PDB entry 5BMV | X-ray diffraction, 2.50 A resolution | chains D and E of the 6 polymer chains in the assembly

== Chain D ==
Name: Tubulin beta chain
Source organism: Sus scrofa
Reference sequence: P02554 (TBB_PIG); the author numbering skips numbers that UniProt does not, so the offset changes along the chain: 1-42 = UniProt 1-42; 45-360 = UniProt 43-358; 369-455 = UniProt 359-445
Chain sequence (445 residues; numbered 1 to 455; 10 numbers in that range are skipped by the numbering (no residue carries them; nothing is unmodelled there); the number before each row is that of its first residue):
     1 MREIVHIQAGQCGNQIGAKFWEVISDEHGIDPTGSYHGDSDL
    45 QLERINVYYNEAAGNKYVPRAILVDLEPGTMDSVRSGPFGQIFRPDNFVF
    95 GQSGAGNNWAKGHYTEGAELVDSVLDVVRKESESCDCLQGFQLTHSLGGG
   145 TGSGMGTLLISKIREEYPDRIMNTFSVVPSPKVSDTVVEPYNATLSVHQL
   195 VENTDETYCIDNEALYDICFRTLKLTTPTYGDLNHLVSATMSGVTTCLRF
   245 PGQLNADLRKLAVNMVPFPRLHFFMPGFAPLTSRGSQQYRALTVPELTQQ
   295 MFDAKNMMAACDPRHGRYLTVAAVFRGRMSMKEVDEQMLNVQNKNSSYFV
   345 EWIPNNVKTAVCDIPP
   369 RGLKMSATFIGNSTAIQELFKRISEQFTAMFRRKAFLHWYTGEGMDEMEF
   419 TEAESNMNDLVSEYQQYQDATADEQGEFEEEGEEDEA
Unresolved in the structure: 277-285, 442-455
Small-molecule neighbours: GDP: G10, Q11, C12, Q15, I16, A99, G100, N101, S140, G142, G143, G144, T145, G146, S147, V171, P173, V177, S178, E183, N206, L209, Y224, L227, N228
UniProt features mapped onto this chain:
  - motif: M1 to I4 (MREI motif)
  - binding site (GTP): Q11, E71, S140, G144, T145, G146, N206, N228
  - binding site (Mg(2+)): E71
  - modified residue: S40 (Phosphoserine), K60 (N6-acetyllysine), S174 (Phosphoserine), T287 (Phosphothreonine), T292 (Phosphothreonine), R320 (Omega-N-methylarginine), E448 (5-glutamyl polyglutamate)
  - cross-link (Glycyl lysine isopeptide (Lys-Gly)): K60 (interchain with G-Cter in ubiquitin), K326 (interchain with G-Cter in ubiquitin)
From the paper describing this entry:
  - binding site for vinblastine: D179

== Chain E ==
Name: Stathmin-4
Source organism: Rattus norvegicus
Reference sequence: P63043 (STMN4_RAT); residues 5-145 here correspond to UniProt positions 49-189 (UniProt number = residue number + 44)
Chain sequence (143 residues; row label = number of the first residue in the row):
     3 MADMEVIELNKCTSGQSFEVILKPPSFDGVPEFNASLPRRRDPSLEEIQK
    53 KLEAAEERRKYQEAELLKHLAEKREHEREVIQKAIEENNNFIKMAKEKLA
   103 QKMESNKENREAHLAAMLERLQEKDKHAEEVRKNKELKEEASR
Unresolved in the structure: 3-5, 29-43, 144-145
Sequence notes: expression tag (3-4)
UniProt features mapped onto this chain:
  - modified residue: S46 (Phosphoserine)

== Interface between chain D and chain E ==
Pairs across the interface - 26 pairs, chain D then chain E:
  Y108(D) - H129(E)  hydrogen bond
  Y108(D) - A130(E)  hydrophobic
  Y108(D) - V133(E)  hydrophobic
  Y108(D) - R134(E)  hydrogen bond (backbone-side chain)
  A112(D) - R134(E)
  S155(D) - L123(E)
  S155(D) - K126(E)
  K156(D) - D127(E)  salt bridge
  R158(D) - L123(E)
  E159(D) - L120(E)
  E159(D) - L123(E)
  E159(D) - Q124(E)
  P162(D) - M119(E)
  D163(D) - R112(E)
  Q193(D) - K126(E)  hydrogen bond
  N197(D) - L123(E)
  N197(D) - K126(E)
  T409(D) - K140(E)  hydrogen bond (backbone-side chain)
  G410(D) - K137(E)
  G410(D) - K140(E)
  E411(D) - V133(E)
  E411(D) - K137(E)  salt bridge
  G412(D) - V133(E)
  G412(D) - N136(E)
  G412(D) - K137(E)
  E417(D) - H129(E)  salt bridge
Also at the interface, not in a pair above, chain D (17 interface residues in all): T109, M413
Also at the interface, not in a pair above, chain E (15 interface residues in all): L116

== In short ==
17 residues of chain D and 15 residues of chain E are in contact; the contacts include 4 hydrogen bonds and 3
salt bridges. Among the polar pairs are K156(D)-D127(E), E411(D)-K137(E) and E417(D)-H129(E). Ligands of chain
D: GDP. From the paper: a binding site for vinblastine at D179(D).
Chain D is Tubulin beta chain (Sus scrofa) and chain E is Stathmin-4 (Rattus norvegicus); the structure,
CRYSTAL STRUCTURE OF TUBULIN-STATHMIN-TTL-Vinblastine COMPLEX, was determined by X-ray diffraction (same
publication as 4ZHQ, 4ZI7 and 4ZOL).
